PDB entry 4KGA | X-ray diffraction, 2.32 A resolution | chain A

[Chain A]
Protein: Kallikrein-4
From: Homo sapiens
Notes: EC 3.4.21.-; fragment: Related Peptidase 4
Reference sequence: Q9Y5K2 (KLK4_HUMAN); the construct lacks a stretch of the UniProt sequence and is renumbered around it, so the offset changes along the chain: 16-38 = UniProt 31-53; 40-67 = UniProt 54-81; 69-74 = UniProt 82-87; 75-125 = UniProt 89-139; 6 more segments
Amino-acid sequence (223 residues; numbered 16 to 244 plus 4 insertion-coded residues; 10 numbers in that range are skipped by the numbering (no residue carries them; nothing is unmodelled there); the number before each row is that of its first residue; a row labelled like 186A-186B holds insertion residues (186A, then the next letters in order)):
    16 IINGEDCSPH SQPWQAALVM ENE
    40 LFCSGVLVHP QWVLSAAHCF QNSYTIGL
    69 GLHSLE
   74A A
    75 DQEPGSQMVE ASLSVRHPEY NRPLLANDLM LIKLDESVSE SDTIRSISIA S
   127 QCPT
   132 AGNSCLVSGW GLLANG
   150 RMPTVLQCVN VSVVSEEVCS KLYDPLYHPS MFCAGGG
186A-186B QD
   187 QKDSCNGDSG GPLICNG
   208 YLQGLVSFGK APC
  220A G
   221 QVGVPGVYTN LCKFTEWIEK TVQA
Unresolved in the structure: 74A, 75
Cystine bridges: Cys-22/Cys-157, Cys-42/Cys-58, Cys-128/Cys-232, Cys-136/Cys-201, Cys-168/Cys-182, Cys-191/Cys-220
Metal / ion sites: Ni2+ site 1: His-25, Glu-77; Ni2+ site 2: His-57, Ser-195
Curated features (UniProtKB/Swiss-Prot):
  - active site (Charge relay system): His-57, Asp-102, Ser-195
  - binding site (Zn(2+)): His-25, Glu-77
  - glycosylation: Asn-159 (N-linked (GlcNAc...) asparagine)
Reported in the primary citation:
  - Ni2+ coordination: His-25, His-57, Glu-77, Ser-195
  - catalytic residues: His-57 (citing earlier work)
  - catalytic residues: Ser-195
  - conformationally variable residues (order/disorder transition): Glu-74 to Asp-75, Asn-192
  - contacts within the chain: Leu-143/Asn-192 (backbone contact), Gly-142/Asp-194 (hydrogen bond)
  - allosteric site: His-25, Glu-77 (citing earlier work)
  - conformationally variable residues (side-chain flip): Phe-215 to Cys-220 (from molecular simulation)

[In short]
His-25 and Glu-77 coordinate Ni2+ site 1. The Ni2+ site 2 is built by His-57 and Ser-195. From UniProt: 3
active-site residues and Zn2+-binding residues His-25 and Glu-77. The paper reports catalytic residues His-57
and Ser-195; Ni2+ coordination by His-25, His-57 and Glu-77 among others.
Chain A is Kallikrein-4 (Homo sapiens); the structure, Crystal structure of kallikrein-related peptidase 4,
was determined by X-ray diffraction (same publication as 4K8Y and 4K1E).
